Entry 8WC3 (electron microscopy, 3.00 A resolution); this record covers chains A and B of the 5 polymer chains in the assembly.

# Chain A
Molecule: Guanine nucleotide-binding protein G(s) subunit alpha isoforms short
From: Homo sapiens
Amino-acid sequence (362 residues; row label = number of the first residue in the row; numbering starts at 0):
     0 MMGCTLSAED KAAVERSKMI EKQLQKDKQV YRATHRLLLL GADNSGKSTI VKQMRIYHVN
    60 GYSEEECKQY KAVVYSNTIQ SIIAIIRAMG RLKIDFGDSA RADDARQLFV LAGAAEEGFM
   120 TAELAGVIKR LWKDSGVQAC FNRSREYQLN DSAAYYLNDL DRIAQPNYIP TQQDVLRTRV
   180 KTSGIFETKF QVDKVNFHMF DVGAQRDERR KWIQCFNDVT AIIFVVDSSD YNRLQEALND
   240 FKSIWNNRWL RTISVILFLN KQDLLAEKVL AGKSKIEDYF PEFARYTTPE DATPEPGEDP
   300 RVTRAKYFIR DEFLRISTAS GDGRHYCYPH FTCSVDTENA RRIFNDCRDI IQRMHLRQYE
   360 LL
Disordered / not traced: 0-3, 55-179, 272

# Chain B
Molecule: Guanine nucleotide-binding protein G(I)/G(S)/G(T) subunit beta-1
From: Homo sapiens
UniProtKB: P62873 (GBB1_HUMAN); residues 2-340 here = UniProt positions 2-340
Amino-acid sequence (345 residues; each row starts with the number of its first residue; numbers below 1 keep their minus sign (Met-4 is residue -4)):
    -4 MGSLLQSELD QLRQEAEQLK NQIRDARKAC ADATLSQITN NIDPVGRIQM RTRRTLRGHL
    56 AKIYAMHWGT DSRLLVSASQ DGKLIIWDSY TTNKVHAIPL RSSWVMTCAY APSGNYVACG
   116 GLDNICSIYN LKTREGNVRV SRELAGHTGY LSCCRFLDDN QIVTSSGDTT CALWDIETGQ
   176 QTTTFTGHTG DVMSLSLAPD TRLFVSGACD ASAKLWDVRE GMCRQTFTGH ESDINAICFF
   236 PNGNAFATGS DDATCRLFDL RADQELMTYS HDNIICGITS VSFSKSGRLL LAGYDDFNCN
   296 VWDALKADRA GVLAGHDNRV SCLGVTDDGM AVATGSWDSF LKIWN
Disordered / not traced: -4 to 7, 310
Construct notes: initiating methionine (-4); expression tag (-3 to 1)
Swiss-Prot annotation at these positions:
  - modified residue: Ser2 (N-acetylserine), His266 (Phosphohistidine)

# How chain A and chain B interact
Pairs across the interface (40):
  Ala12(A) - Asn88(B)
  Val13(A) - Asn88(B)
  Arg15(A) - Val90(B)  hydrogen bond (side chain-backbone)
  Arg15(A) - His91(B)
  Ser16(A) - Lys89(B)  hydrogen bond (side chain-backbone)
  Ile19(A) - Lys89(B)
  Glu20(A) - Lys89(B)  salt bridge
  Leu23(A) - Gly53(B)
  Asp26(A) - Lys78(B)  salt bridge
  Lys27(A) - Leu55(B)
  Tyr30(A) - Leu55(B)  hydrophobic
  Thr181(A) - Asn119(B)  hydrogen bond (backbone-side chain)
  Ser182(A) - Asn119(B)  hydrogen bond (backbone-side chain)
  Gly183(A) - Leu117(B)
  Gly183(A) - Asp118(B)
  Gly183(A) - Asn119(B)
  Ile184(A) - Trp99(B)
  Ile184(A) - Leu117(B)
  Phe199(A) - Trp99(B)  hydrophobic
  Ala203(A) - Asn119(B)
  Ala203(A) - Thr143(B)
  Gln204(A) - Asn119(B)
  Gln204(A) - Gly144(B)
  Gln204(A) - Tyr145(B)
  Arg205(A) - Gly162(B)
  Arg205(A) - Asp186(B)
  Lys210(A) - Tyr145(B)
  Lys210(A) - Met188(B)
  Lys210(A) - Cys204(B)
  Lys210(A) - Asp228(B)  salt bridge
  Lys210(A) - Asn230(B)
  Trp211(A) - Leu117(B)  hydrophobic
  Trp211(A) - Tyr145(B)
  Gln213(A) - Arg314(B)
  Cys214(A) - Tyr59(B)  hydrogen bond
  Cys214(A) - Trp99(B)
  Phe215(A) - Trp99(B)  hydrophobic
  Asn216(A) - Lys57(B)  hydrogen bond
  Asp217(A) - Lys57(B)  salt bridge
  Trp248(A) - Arg314(B)
Other interface residues (no listed pair), chain B (35 interface residues in all): Ala56, Gln75, Asp76, Ile80, Ala92, Ser97, His142, Asp163, Thr164, Thr184, Asp246, Trp332

# Overview
The interface between chain A and chain B involves 26 residues on one side and 35 on the other; the contacts
include 6 hydrogen bonds and 4 salt bridges. Polar pairs include Glu20(A)-Lys89(B), Asp26(A)-Lys78(B) and
Lys210(A)-Asp228(B).
Here chain A is Guanine nucleotide-binding protein G(s) subunit alpha isoforms short and chain B is Guanine
nucleotide-binding protein G(I)/G(S)/G(T) subunit beta-1, both from Homo sapiens. Entry 8WC3 (Cryo-EM
structure of the SEP363856-bound mTAAR1-Gs complex) was determined by electron microscopy (same publication as
8WC4, 8WC5, 8WC6, 8WC7, 8WC8, 8WC9, 8WCA and 8WCB).
